PDB entry 7Z50 | X-ray diffraction, 2.65 A resolution | chains E and T of the 5 polymer chains in the assembly

Chain E:
Name: 4.1 TCR beta chain
Organism: Mus musculus
Sequence (242 residues; numbered 1 to 242; the number before each row is that of its first residue):
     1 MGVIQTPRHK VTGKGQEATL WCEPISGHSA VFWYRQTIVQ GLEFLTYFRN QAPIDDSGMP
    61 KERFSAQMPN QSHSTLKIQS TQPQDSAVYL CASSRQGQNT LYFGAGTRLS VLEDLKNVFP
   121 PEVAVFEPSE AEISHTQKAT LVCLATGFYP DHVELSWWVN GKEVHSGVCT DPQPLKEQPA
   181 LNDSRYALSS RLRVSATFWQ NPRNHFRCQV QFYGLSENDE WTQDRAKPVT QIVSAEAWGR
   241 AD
Disulfides: Cys22-Cys91, Cys143-Cys208
Bound ions: Na+: Gln40, Leu42 (shared with 2 residues of chain H)

Chain T:
Name: Hybrid insulin peptide
Organism: Mus musculus
Sequence (15 residues; each row starts with the number of its first residue; numbers below 1 keep their minus sign (Leu-1 is residue -1)):
    -1 LQTLALEVED DPCGG
Not modelled in the structure: 12-13
What the authors report for this chain:
  - conformationally variable residues: Glu5

Interface between chain E and chain T:
Contacting residue pairs (4):
  Ser29(E) with Asp8(T), hydrogen bond
  Arg49(E) with Val6(T); Asp8(T), salt bridge
  Gly97(E) with Glu7(T), hydrogen bond (backbone-side chain)
Interface residues without a listed pair, chain E (5 interface residues in all): Arg95, Gln96
Interface residues without a listed pair, chain T (4 interface residues in all): Glu5
From the paper, about this interface:
  - residue pairs: Ser29(E)-Asp8(T) (hydrogen bond), Arg49(E)-Asp8(T) (salt bridge), Gly97(E)-Glu7(T)
  - interface residues, chain T: Glu7(T), Asp8(T)

Overview:
Chain E and chain T form an interface of 5 and 4 residues respectively; the contacts include 2 hydrogen bonds
and 1 salt bridge. Polar pairs include Arg49(E)-Asp8(T), Ser29(E)-Asp8(T) and Gly97(E)-Glu7(T). The paper
describes a hydrogen bond between Ser29(E) and Asp8(T); a salt bridge between Arg49(E) and Asp8(T); a contact
between Gly97(E) and Glu7(T). From the paper: interface residues Glu7(T) and Asp8(T); conformational
variability at Glu5(T).
Here chain E is 4.1 TCR beta chain and chain T is Hybrid insulin peptide, both from Mus musculus. Entry 7Z50
(Structure of the highly diabetogenic 4.1-T cell receptor targeting a hybrid insulin peptide bound to I-Ag7)
was determined by X-ray diffraction (same publication as 7QHP).
